PDB entry 7TEO | electron microscopy, 2.97 A resolution | chains L and a of the 30 polymer chains in the assembly

== Chain L ==
Protein: Proteasome subunit beta type-5
Source organism: Saccharomyces cerevisiae S288C
Notes: EC 3.4.25.1
Reference sequence: P30656 (PSB5_YEAST); numbering as in UniProt (aligned over 1-287)
Amino-acid sequence (287 residues; numbered 1 to 287; the number before each row is that of its first residue):
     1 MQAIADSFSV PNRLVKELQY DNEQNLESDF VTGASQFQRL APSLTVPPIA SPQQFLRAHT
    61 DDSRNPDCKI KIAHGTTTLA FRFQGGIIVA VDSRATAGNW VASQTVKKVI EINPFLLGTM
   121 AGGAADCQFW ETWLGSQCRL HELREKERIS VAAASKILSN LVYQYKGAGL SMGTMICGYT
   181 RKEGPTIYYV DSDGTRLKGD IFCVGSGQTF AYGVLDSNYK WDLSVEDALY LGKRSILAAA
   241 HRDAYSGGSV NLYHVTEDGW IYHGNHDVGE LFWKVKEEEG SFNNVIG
Not modelled in the structure: 1-75
From the paper describing this entry:
  - catalytic residues: Thr76 (citing earlier work)

== Chain a ==
Protein: Silencing boundary-establishment protein FUB1
Source organism: Saccharomyces cerevisiae S288C
Reference sequence: P25659 (FUB1_YEAST); numbering as in UniProt (aligned over 1-250)
Amino-acid sequence (250 residues; row label = number of the first residue in the row):
     1 MIENKVELVA ELVLESIGKT EVVSRHTEGT KSCQVSFRIK DSPSEKGSTS FLSELVVIQT
    61 LDDNDKYTVV IRHGTSITMA CVVGYSDFKL PTELKWPLER ESLPVEPDLK PIMTQLKRQT
   121 AGSADMPKFD DEYQAQARQN QGTAPLNPYP GLTVTEPSFA NPAGGYADGD LYPVGTSHPD
   181 WSGGLPNPLG NPSSQGGMIF DPNRRPAPRR EDMPPGWMPG SKYDEPFGPG SGGFGGSGSG
   241 GFGGSGSGFI
Not modelled in the structure: 1-126, 140-143, 180-193, 203-206, 230-250

== Interface between chain L and chain a ==
Residue-residue contacts - 34 pairs, chain L then chain a:
  Thr76(L) with Asp170(a), hydrogen bond
  Ala121(L) with Asp170(a); Leu171(a)
  Gly122(L) with Ala167(a); Asp170(a), hydrogen bond (backbone-side chain); Leu171(a)
  Gly123(L) with Tyr166(a); Ala167(a)
  Ala124(L) with Tyr166(a)
  Ala125(L) with Tyr166(a)
  Asp126(L) with Tyr166(a), hydrogen bond
  Gly169(L) with Gly164(a); Gly165(a); Tyr166(a)
  Ser171(L) with Gly165(a); Tyr166(a), hydrogen bond (side chain-backbone); Ala167(a), hydrogen bond (side chain-backbone); Asp168(a); Leu171(a)
  Met172(L) with Leu171(a)
  Gly173(L) with Leu171(a)
  Asp191(L) with Tyr172(a)
  Ser192(L) with Tyr172(a), hydrogen bond
  Asp193(L) with Tyr172(a), hydrogen bond
  Gly205(L) with Asp170(a); Leu171(a), hydrogen bond (backbone-backbone); Pro173(a)
  Ser206(L) with Gly169(a); Asp170(a), hydrogen bond (backbone-backbone); Leu171(a); Pro173(a)
  Gln208(L) with Leu171(a); Pro173(a)
  Thr209(L) with Pro173(a)
Also at the interface, not in a pair above, chain L (20 interface residues in all): Val204, Tyr245
From the paper, about this interface:
  - pairs named by the authors: Thr76(L)-Asp170(a), Gly122(L)-Asp170(a), Ser206(L)-Asp170(a)

== Summary ==
Chain L and chain a form an interface of 20 and 10 residues respectively, with 9 hydrogen bonds. Polar
contacts include Thr76(L)-Asp170(a), Gly122(L)-Asp170(a) and Asp126(L)-Tyr166(a). The authors report contacts
between Thr76(L) and Asp170(a), Gly122(L) and Asp170(a) and Ser206(L) and Asp170(a). The paper reports the
catalytic residue Thr76(L).
Here chain L is Proteasome subunit beta type-5 and chain a is Silencing boundary-establishment protein FUB1,
both from Saccharomyces cerevisiae S288C. Entry 7TEO (Cryo-EM structure of the 20S Alpha 3 Deletion proteasome
core particle in complex with FUB1) was determined by electron microscopy together with 7TEJ from the same
study.
